Entry 4HA9 (X-ray diffraction, 2.35 A resolution); this record covers chains A and B.

[Chain A (and B)]
Protein: 2,5-diamino-6-ribosylamino-4(3H)-pyrimidinone 5'-phosphate reductase
From: Saccharomyces cerevisiae
Notes: EC 1.1.1.302; chain B of this document is another copy of the same molecule, construct and numbering; everything in this record applies to it too
UniProtKB: P33312 (RIB7_YEAST); numbering as in UniProt (aligned over 1-244)
Sequence (249 residues; row label = number of the first residue in the row; numbers below 1 keep their minus sign (Gly-4 is residue -4)):
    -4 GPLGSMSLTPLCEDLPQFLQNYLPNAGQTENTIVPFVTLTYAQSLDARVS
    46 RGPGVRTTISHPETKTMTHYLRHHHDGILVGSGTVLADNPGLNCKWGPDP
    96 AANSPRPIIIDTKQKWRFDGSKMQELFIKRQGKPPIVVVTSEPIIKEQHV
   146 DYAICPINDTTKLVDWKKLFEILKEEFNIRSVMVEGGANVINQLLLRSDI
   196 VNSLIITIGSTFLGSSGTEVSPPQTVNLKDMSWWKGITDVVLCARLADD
Not modelled in the structure: -4 to 7, 48-55, 90-97, 243-244 (chain B: -4 to 7, 47-56, 76-97, 244)
Sequence notes: expression tag (-4 to 0)
Small-molecule neighbours: NADPH (NDP; NADPH dihydro-nicotinamide-adenine-dinucleotide phosphate): Tyr36, Ala37, Val44, Ser45, Gly76, Ser77, Gly78, Thr79, Ala82, Ile105, Thr107, Lys108, Leu158, Val159, Trp161, Glu180, Gly181, Gly182, Ala183, Asn184, Val185, Ile186, Gln188, Thr213
Curated features (UniProtKB/Swiss-Prot):
  - binding site (NADP(+)): Thr79, Asp83, Val159, Gly182 to Ile186
Reported in the primary citation:
  - conformationally variable residues: Thr79 to Ala82
  - binding site for NADPH: Gly76, Gly78, Thr79, Thr107, Lys108, Leu158, Val159, Trp161, Gly181, Gly182, Asn184, Val185, Gln188
  - mutagenesis - T79A, G182T: abolished catalytic activity
  - mutagenesis - T79A: abolished binding to NADPH
  - mutagenesis - D83A: unchanged binding to NADPH
  - mutagenesis - D83A, E180N, E180Q: decreased catalytic activity
  - mutagenesis - E180A, E180G: abolished expression
  - catalytic residues: Asp83, Glu180
  - specificity-determining residues: Thr35
  - mutagenesis - T35K: increased catalytic activity on AROPP

[Interface between chain A and chain B]
Contacting residue pairs (69):
  Tyr36(A) - Phe207(B)
  Gln38(A) - Leu40(B)  hydrogen bond (side chain-backbone)
  Leu40(A) - Gln38(B)  hydrogen bond (backbone-side chain)
  Leu40(A) - Ala42(B)
  Leu40(A) - Ile203(B)  hydrophobic
  Leu40(A) - Leu223(B)  hydrophobic
  Leu40(A) - Trp228(B)  hydrophobic
  Leu40(A) - Leu237(B)  hydrophobic
  Asp41(A) - Ala42(B)
  Asp41(A) - Val215(B)
  Asp41(A) - Ser216(B)  hydrogen bond
  Asp41(A) - Pro217(B)
  Ala42(A) - Leu40(B)
  Ala42(A) - Asp41(B)
  Arg43(A) - Arg43(B)
  Arg43(A) - Glu214(B)  salt bridge
  Arg43(A) - Ser216(B)
  Leu199(A) - Phe207(B)  hydrophobic
  Ile201(A) - Phe207(B)  hydrophobic
  Ile203(A) - Leu40(B)  hydrophobic
  Ser205(A) - Leu223(B)
  Ser205(A) - Met226(B)
  Thr206(A) - Val221(B)  hydrogen bond (side chain-backbone)
  Thr206(A) - Asn222(B)  hydrogen bond
  Thr206(A) - Leu223(B)
  Phe207(A) - Tyr36(B)
  Phe207(A) - Pro217(B)
  Phe207(A) - Thr220(B)
  Phe207(A) - Val221(B)  hydrogen bond (backbone-backbone)
  Leu208(A) - Thr220(B)
  Gly209(A) - Ser216(B)
  Gly209(A) - Pro217(B)
  Gly209(A) - Gln219(B)
  Ser210(A) - Glu214(B)
  Ser210(A) - Ser216(B)  hydrogen bond (backbone-side chain)
  Ser210(A) - Pro217(B)  hydrogen bond (backbone-backbone)
  Ser210(A) - Pro218(B)
  Glu214(A) - Arg43(B)  salt bridge
  Glu214(A) - Glu214(B)
  Val215(A) - Asp41(B)
  Ser216(A) - Asp41(B)  hydrogen bond
  Ser216(A) - Arg43(B)
  Ser216(A) - Gly209(B)
  Ser216(A) - Ser210(B)  hydrogen bond (side chain-backbone)
  Pro217(A) - Asp41(B)
  Pro217(A) - Phe207(B)
  Pro217(A) - Gly209(B)
  Pro217(A) - Ser210(B)  hydrogen bond (backbone-backbone)
  Pro218(A) - Ser210(B)
  Gln219(A) - Gly209(B)
  Thr220(A) - Phe207(B)
  Thr220(A) - Leu208(B)
  Val221(A) - Thr206(B)  hydrogen bond (backbone-side chain)
  Val221(A) - Phe207(B)  hydrogen bond (backbone-backbone)
  Asn222(A) - Thr206(B)
  Leu223(A) - Leu40(B)  hydrophobic
  Leu223(A) - Ser205(B)
  Met226(A) - Ser205(B)
  Met226(A) - Thr233(B)
  Trp228(A) - Leu40(B)  hydrophobic
  Trp228(A) - Lys230(B)
  Trp228(A) - Ile232(B)
  Trp228(A) - Thr233(B)  hydrogen bond (side chain-backbone)
  Trp228(A) - Asp234(B)
  Lys230(A) - Trp228(B)
  Thr233(A) - Trp228(B)  hydrogen bond (backbone-side chain)
  Asp234(A) - Trp228(B)
  Val235(A) - Val235(B)  hydrophobic
  Leu237(A) - Leu40(B)  hydrophobic
Other interface residues (no listed pair), chain A (36 interface residues in all): Leu190, Trp229, Gly231, Ile232
Other interface residues (no listed pair), chain B (36 interface residues in all): Leu190, Leu199, Ile201, Trp229, Gly231

[Summary]
Chain A and chain B each contribute 36 residues to their interface; the contacts include 15 hydrogen bonds and
2 salt bridges. Polar contacts include Arg43(A)-Glu214(B), Gln38(A)-Leu40(B) and Asp41(A)-Ser216(B). From the
paper: catalytic residues Asp83(A) and Glu180(A); D83A, E180N and E180Q of chain A reduce catalytic activity;
8 substitutions were tested in all.
Both chains are 2,5-diamino-6-ribosylamino-4(3H)-pyrimidinone 5'-phosphate reductase (Saccharomyces
cerevisiae). Entry 4HA9 (Structural insights into the reduction mechanism of Saccharomyces cerevisia
Riboflavin Biosynthesis Reductase Rib7) was determined by X-ray diffraction together with 4HA7 from the same
study.
